Entry 7SAX (electron microscopy, 3.00 A resolution); this record covers chains A and G of the 7 polymer chains in the assembly.

Chain A:
Name: GldM
From: Sphingobacterium wenxiniae
Notes: fragment: C-terminal TEV cleavage site and TwinStrep Tag
Reference sequence: A0A1I6R6I5 (A0A1I6R6I5_9SPHI); residue numbers follow UniProt; this construct covers 1-224
Sequence (263 residues; row label = number of the first residue in the row):
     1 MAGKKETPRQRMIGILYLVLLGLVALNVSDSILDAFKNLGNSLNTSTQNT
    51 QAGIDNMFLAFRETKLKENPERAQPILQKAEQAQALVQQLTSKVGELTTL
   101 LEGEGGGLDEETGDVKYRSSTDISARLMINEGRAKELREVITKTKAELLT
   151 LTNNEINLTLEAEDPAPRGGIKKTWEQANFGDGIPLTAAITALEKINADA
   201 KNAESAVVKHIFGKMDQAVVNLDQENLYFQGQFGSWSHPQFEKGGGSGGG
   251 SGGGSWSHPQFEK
Disordered / not traced: 1-2, 216-263
Differences from the reference sequence: expression tag (225-263)

Chain G:
Name: GldL
From: Sphingobacterium wenxiniae
Reference sequence: A0A1I6R6J4 (A0A1I6R6J4_9SPHI); residue numbers follow UniProt; this construct covers 1-212
Sequence (212 residues; numbered 1 to 212; the number before each row is that of its first residue):
     1 MAKKTKFKFGINTLINWGATVVIIGLMFKILHLKGGEWMIGVGLAVEALL
    51 FFIMGFMQAEQEPDWTRVYPELDEDYNGELPTRSVRAVAQPVATGNTAAL
   101 DKLLQDAKIDENLIGNLGDGLRTFSDKVASISKVADTAVATNQFADKLNA
   151 ASTGAAQLSNAFERAASDLQTFNESAADMQQFKEQVSTFNKNLSSLNAIY
   201 GNMLSAMNTNRS
Disordered / not traced: 1-8, 59-212

Chain A / chain G interface:
Pairs across the interface (5):
  Asn130(A) with Glu37(G)
  Lys172(A) with His32(G)
  Lys173(A) with His32(G)
  Gln177(A) with His32(G)
  Asp182(A) with Lys29(G), salt bridge
Interface residues without a listed pair, chain A (6 interface residues in all): Ile171
Interface residues without a listed pair, chain G (4 interface residues in all): Leu31

In short:
The interface between chain A and chain G involves 6 residues on one side and 4 on the other; the contacts
include 1 salt bridge. The salt-bridged pair is Asp182(A)-Lys29(G).
Chain A is GldM and chain G is GldL, both from Sphingobacterium wenxiniae; the structure, Structure of GldLM,
the proton-powered motor that drives Type IX protein secretion and gliding motility in ..., was determined by
electron microscopy (same publication as 7SAT, 7SAU, 7SAZ and 7SB2).
